PDB entry 2ARO | X-ray diffraction, 2.10 A resolution | chains A and G of the 8 polymer chains in the assembly

# Chain A
Molecule: Histone H2A-IV
From: Gallus gallus
Reference sequence: P02263 (H2A4_CHICK); numbering as in UniProt (aligned over 0-128)
Sequence (129 residues; each row starts with the number of its first residue; numbering starts at 0):
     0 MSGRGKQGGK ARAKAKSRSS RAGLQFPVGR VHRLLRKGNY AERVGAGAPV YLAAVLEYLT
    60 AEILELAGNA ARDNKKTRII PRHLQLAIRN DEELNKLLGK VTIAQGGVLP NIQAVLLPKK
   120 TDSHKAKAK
Disordered / not traced: 0-12, 119-128

# Chain G
Molecule: Histone H3
From: Gallus gallus
Reference sequence: P84229 (H31_CHICK); residues 0-135 here correspond to UniProt positions 1-136 (UniProt number = residue number + 1)
Sequence (136 residues; each row starts with the number of its first residue; numbering starts at 0):
     0 MARTKQTARK STGGKAPRKQ LATKAARKSA PATGGVKKPH RYRPGTVALR EIRRYQKSTE
    60 LLIRKLPFQR LVREIAQDFK TDLRFQSSAV MALQEASEAY LVGLFEDTNL CAIHAKRVTI
   120 MPKDIQLARR IRGERA
Disordered / not traced: 0-37

# Chain A / chain G interface
Pairs across the interface (26; chain A residue first):
  Arg81(A) - Gln55(G)  hydrogen bond (side chain-backbone)
  Arg81(A) - Lys56(G)
  Arg81(A) - Thr58(G)
  Thr101(A) - Ala98(G)
  Ala103(A) - Glu94(G)
  Gln104(A) - Thr58(G)  hydrogen bond (side chain-backbone)
  Gln104(A) - Glu94(G)  hydrogen bond
  Gly105(A) - Thr58(G)
  Gly106(A) - Thr58(G)
  Val107(A) - Gln55(G)
  Val107(A) - Val101(G)  hydrophobic
  Val107(A) - Glu105(G)
  Leu108(A) - Gln55(G)
  Pro109(A) - Gln55(G)
  Asn110(A) - Gln55(G)  hydrogen bond (backbone-side chain)
  Ile111(A) - Leu48(G)  hydrophobic
  Ile111(A) - Ile51(G)  hydrophobic
  Ile111(A) - Arg52(G)
  Gln112(A) - Leu109(G)
  Gln112(A) - Ile112(G)
  Leu115(A) - Leu48(G)
  Leu115(A) - Asn108(G)
  Leu115(A) - Val117(G)  hydrophobic
  Pro117(A) - Pro38(G)  hydrophobic
  Pro117(A) - His39(G)
  Pro117(A) - Leu48(G)
Also at the interface, not in a pair above, chain A (15 interface residues in all): Leu116
Also at the interface, not in a pair above, chain G (19 interface residues in all): Ser57, Glu59, Leu60

# Overview
15 residues of chain A face 19 of chain G across their interface; the contacts include 4 hydrogen bonds. Polar
pairs include Arg81(A)-Gln55(G), Gln104(A)-Thr58(G) and Gln104(A)-Glu94(G).
Here chain A is Histone H2A-IV and chain G is Histone H3, both from Gallus gallus. Entry 2ARO (Crystal
Structure Of The Native Histone Octamer To 2.1 Angstrom Resolution, Crystalised In The Presence Of ...) was
determined by X-ray diffraction.
